Entry 7XXL (electron microscopy, 7.30 A resolution (low resolution: residue-level contacts below are approximate; hydrogen-bond / salt-bridge calls are withheld)); this record covers chains A and B of the 3 polymer chains in the assembly.

== Chain A ==
Protein: Fab14 heavy chain
From: Homo sapiens
Chain sequence (235 residues; each row starts with the number of its first residue):
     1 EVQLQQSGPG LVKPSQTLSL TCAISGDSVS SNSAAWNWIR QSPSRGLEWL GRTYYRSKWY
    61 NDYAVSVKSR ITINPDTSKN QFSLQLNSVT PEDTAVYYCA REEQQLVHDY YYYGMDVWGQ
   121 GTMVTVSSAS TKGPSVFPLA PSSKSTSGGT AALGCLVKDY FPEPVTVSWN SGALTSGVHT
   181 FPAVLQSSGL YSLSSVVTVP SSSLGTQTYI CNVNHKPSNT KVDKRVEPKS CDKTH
Not modelled in the structure: 230-235
Disulfide bonds: Cys22-Cys99, Cys155-Cys211

== Chain B ==
Protein: Spike protein S1
From: Severe acute respiratory syndrome coronavirus 2
Notes: fragment: rbd
Reference sequence: P0DTC2 (SPIKE_SARS2); numbering as in UniProt (aligned over 331-532)
Chain sequence (204 residues; each row starts with the number of its first residue):
   329 SANITNLCPF GEVFNATRFA SVYAWNRKRI SNCVADYSVL YNSASFSTFK CYGVSPTKLN
   389 DLCFTNVYAD SFVIRGDEVR QIAPGQTGKI ADYNYKLPDD FTGCVIAWNS NNLDSKVGGN
   449 YNYLYRLFRK SNLKPFERDI STEIYQAGST PCNGVEGFNC YFPLQSYGFQ PTNGVGYQPY
   509 RVVVLSFELL HAPATVCGPK KSTN
Not modelled in the structure: 329-332, 528-532
Construct notes: expression tag (329-330)
Disulfide bonds: Cys336-Cys361, Cys379-Cys432, Cys391-Cys525, Cys480-Cys488
Glycans and other covalent adducts: N-acetylglucosamine (NAG) linked to Asn343
UniProt features mapped onto this chain:
  - region: Arg403 to Asp405 (Integrin-binding motif), Asn448 to Phe456 (Immunodominant HLA epitope recognized by the CD8+)
  - glycosylation (N-linked (GlcNAc...) asparagine): Asn331 (complex), Asn343 (complex)
  - natural variant: Gly339 (G339D: In strain: Omicron/BA.1, Omicron/BA.2 and 4 more; G339H: In strain: Omicron/BA.2.75, Omicron/XBB.1.5 and 1 more), Arg346 (R346K: In strain: Mu/B.1.621; R346T: In strain: Omicron/BQ.1.1, Omicron/XBB.1.5 and 1 more), Leu368 (L368I: In strain: Omicron/XBB.1.5, Omicron/EG.5.1), Ser371 (S371F: In strain: Omicron/BA.2, Omicron/BA.2.12.1 and 6 more; S371L: In strain: Omicron/BA.1), Ser373 (S373P: In strain: Omicron/BA.1, Omicron/BA.2 and 7 more), Ser375 (S375F: In strain: Omicron/BA.1, Omicron/BA.2 and 7 more), Thr376 (T376A: In strain: Omicron/BA.2, Omicron/BA.2.12.1 and 5 more), Asp405 (D405N: In strain: Omicron/BA.2, Omicron/BA.2.12.1 and 6 more), Arg408 (R408S: In strain: Omicron/BA.2, Omicron/BA.2.12.1 and 6 more), Lys417 (K417N: In strain: Beta/B.1.351, Omicron/BA.1 and 8 more; K417T: In strain: Gamma/P.1), Asn440 (N440K: In strain: Omicron/BA.1, Omicron/BA.2 and 7 more), Lys444 (K444T: In strain: Omicron/BQ.1.1), 16 further natural variant entries in UniProt
  - mutagenesis: Asn331 (N331Q: Reduced viral infectivity), Asn343 (N343Q: Reduced viral infectivity), Leu452 (L452R: Increased resistance to neutralizing antibodies. Decreases HLA binding to NF9 epitope. Increased binding affinity to human ACE2), Tyr453 (Y453F: Decreased HLA binding to NF9 epitope. Increased binding affinity to human ACE2), Ala475 (A475V: Increased resistance to neutralizing antibodies), Val483 (V483A: Increased resistance to neutralizing antibodies), Glu484 (E484D: Increased replication in human TMEM106B overexpressing cells), Phe490 (F490L: Increased resistance to neutralizing antibodies and human covalescent sera neutralization), Gln493 (Q493N: Reduced host ACE2-binding affinity in vitro; Q493Y: Reduced host ACE2-binding affinity in vitro), Asn501 (N501T: Reduced host ACE2-binding affinity in vitro; N501Y: Increased binding affinity to human ACE2), His519 (H519P: Increased resistance to human covalescent sera neutralization)
From the paper describing this entry:
  - mutagenesis - E484A, E484K, F486V: decreased binding to CoV2-14
  - mutagenesis - K444Q, K444R: decreased binding to CoV2-06

== How chain A and chain B interact ==
Pairs across the interface (6):
  Arg56(A) with Asn481(B)
  Ser57(A) with Asn481(B)
  Leu106(A) with Val483(B); Glu484(B)
  Tyr110(A) with Gly485(B); Phe486(B)
Also at the interface, not in a pair above, chain A (6 interface residues in all): Asn32, His108

== Summary ==
6 residues of chain A and 5 residues of chain B are in contact. Covalently linked N-acetylglucosamine: at
Asn343(B). From UniProt: 11 mutagenesis sites on chain B. From the paper: E484A, E484K and F486V of chain B
reduce binding to CoV2-14; K444Q and K444R of chain B reduce binding to CoV2-06.
Here chain A is Fab14 heavy chain (Homo sapiens) and chain B is Spike protein S1 (Severe acute respiratory
syndrome coronavirus 2). Entry 7XXL (RBD in complex with Fab14) was determined by electron microscopy (same
publication as 7WPH and 7WPV).
